PDB entry 9CKV | electron microscopy, 3.19 A resolution | chains A and C of the 3 polymer chains in the assembly

== Chain A ==
Name: Integrin alpha-5
Organism: Homo sapiens
UniProt: P08648 (ITA5_HUMAN); residues -40 to 955 here correspond to UniProt positions 1-996 (UniProt number = residue number + 41)
Sequence (1005 residues; each row starts with the number of its first residue; numbers below 1 keep their minus sign (Met-40 is residue -40)):
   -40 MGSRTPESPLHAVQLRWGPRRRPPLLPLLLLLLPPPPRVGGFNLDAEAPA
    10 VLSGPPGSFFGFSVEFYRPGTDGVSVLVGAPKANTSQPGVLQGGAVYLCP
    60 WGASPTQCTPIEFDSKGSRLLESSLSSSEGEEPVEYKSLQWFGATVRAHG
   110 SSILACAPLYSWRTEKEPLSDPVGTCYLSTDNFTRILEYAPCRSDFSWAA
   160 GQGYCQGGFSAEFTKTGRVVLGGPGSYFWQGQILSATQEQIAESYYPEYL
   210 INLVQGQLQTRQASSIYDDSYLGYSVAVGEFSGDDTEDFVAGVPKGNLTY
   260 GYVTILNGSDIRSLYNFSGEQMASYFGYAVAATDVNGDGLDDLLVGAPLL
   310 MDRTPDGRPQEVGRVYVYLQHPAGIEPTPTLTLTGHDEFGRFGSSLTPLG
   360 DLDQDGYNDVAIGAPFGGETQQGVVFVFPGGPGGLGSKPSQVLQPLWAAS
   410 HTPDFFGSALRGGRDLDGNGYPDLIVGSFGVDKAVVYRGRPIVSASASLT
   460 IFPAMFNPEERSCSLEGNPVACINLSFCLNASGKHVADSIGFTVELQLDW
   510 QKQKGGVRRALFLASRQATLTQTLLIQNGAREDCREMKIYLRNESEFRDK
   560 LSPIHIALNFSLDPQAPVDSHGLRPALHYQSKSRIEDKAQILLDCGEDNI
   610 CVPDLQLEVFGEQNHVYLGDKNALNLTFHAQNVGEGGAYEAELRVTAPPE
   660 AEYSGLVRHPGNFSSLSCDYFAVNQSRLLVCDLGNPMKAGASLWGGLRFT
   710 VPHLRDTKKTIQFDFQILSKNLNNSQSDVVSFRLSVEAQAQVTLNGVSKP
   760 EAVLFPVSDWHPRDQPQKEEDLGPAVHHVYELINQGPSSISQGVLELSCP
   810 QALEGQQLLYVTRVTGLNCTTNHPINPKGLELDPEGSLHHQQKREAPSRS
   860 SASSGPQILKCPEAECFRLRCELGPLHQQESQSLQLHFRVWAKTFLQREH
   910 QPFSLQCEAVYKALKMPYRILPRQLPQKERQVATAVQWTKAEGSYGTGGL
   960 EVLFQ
Disordered / not traced: -40 to 0, 29-31, 450-964
Disulfides: Cys58-Cys67, Cys115-Cys135, Cys151-Cys164
Covalently attached groups: N-acetylglucosamine (NAG) linked to Asn43, Asn141, Asn256, Asn266; glycan linked to Asn275
Construct notes: expression tag (956-964)
Bound ions: Ca2+ site 1: Ser241, Thr245, Asp247; Ca2+ site 2: Asp293, Asn295, Asp297, Leu299, Asp301; Ca2+ site 3: Asp362, Asp364, Tyr366, Asp368; Ca2+ site 4: Asp426, Asn428, Tyr430, Asp432
Reported in the primary citation:
  - specificity-determining residues: Phe155, Trp157 (proposed by the authors, not directly observed)

== Chain C ==
Name: NeoNectin
Organism: synthetic construct
Sequence (97 residues; row label = number of the first residue in the row; numbers below 1 keep their minus sign (Met-20 is residue -20)):
   -20 MGLNDIFEAQKIEWHEGGSGGSELIIHGRGDFPSSELERLRERFERLGIK
    30 VRVDHKVLTLIGISEEEAERLARELRKRGIWVEIRKGGSLEHHHHHH
Disordered / not traced: -20 to 0, 66-76
Bound ions: Mn2+: Asp10 (shared with 3 residues of chain B)
Reported in the primary citation:
  - Mn2+ coordination: Asp10

== How chain A and chain C interact ==
Pairs across the interface - 11 pairs, chain A then chain C:
  Trp157(A) with Trp60(C), hydrophobic
  Ala159(A) with Trp60(C)
  Tyr186(A) with Arg8(C)
  Phe187(A) with Arg8(C); Gly9(C)
  Gln189(A) with Arg8(C)
  Gln221(A) with Arg8(C)
  Ser224(A) with Arg8(C), hydrogen bond; His34(C)
  Ile225(A) with His34(C)
  Asp227(A) with Arg8(C), salt bridge
Also at the interface, not in a pair above, chain A (10 interface residues in all): Ser156
Also at the interface, not in a pair above, chain C (8 interface residues in all): His6, Lys35, Val36, Glu62
Interface features reported in the paper:
  - residue pairs: Trp157(A)-Trp60(C) (pi stacking), Gln221(A)-Arg8(C), Asp227(A)-Arg8(C)
  - interface residues, chain C: Arg8(C), His34(C)

== Overview ==
The interface between chain A and chain C involves 10 residues on one side and 8 on the other; the contacts
include 1 hydrogen bond and 1 salt bridge. Among the polar pairs are Asp227(A)-Arg8(C) and Ser224(A)-Arg8(C).
The authors report pi stacking between Trp157(A) and Trp60(C); contacts between Gln221(A) and Arg8(C) and
Asp227(A) and Arg8(C). The paper reports interface residues Arg8(C) and His34(C); Mn2+ coordination by
Asp10(C).
Chain A is Integrin alpha-5 (Homo sapiens) and chain C is NeoNectin (synthetic construct); the structure,
Cryo-EM structure of alpha5beta1 integrin in complex with NeoNectin, was determined by electron microscopy
(same publication as 9DIA and 9EF2).
